Entry 1T9G (X-ray diffraction, 2.90 A resolution); this record covers chains A and C of the 6 polymer chains in the assembly.

[Chain A (and C)]
Name: Acyl-CoA dehydrogenase, medium-chain specific, mitochondrial
From: Homo sapiens
Notes: EC 1.3.99.3; chain C of this document is another copy of the same molecule, construct and numbering; everything in this record applies to it too
Reference sequence: P11310 (ACADM_HUMAN); residues 1-396 here correspond to UniProt positions 26-421 (UniProt number = residue number + 25)
Amino-acid sequence (396 residues; row label = number of the first residue in the row):
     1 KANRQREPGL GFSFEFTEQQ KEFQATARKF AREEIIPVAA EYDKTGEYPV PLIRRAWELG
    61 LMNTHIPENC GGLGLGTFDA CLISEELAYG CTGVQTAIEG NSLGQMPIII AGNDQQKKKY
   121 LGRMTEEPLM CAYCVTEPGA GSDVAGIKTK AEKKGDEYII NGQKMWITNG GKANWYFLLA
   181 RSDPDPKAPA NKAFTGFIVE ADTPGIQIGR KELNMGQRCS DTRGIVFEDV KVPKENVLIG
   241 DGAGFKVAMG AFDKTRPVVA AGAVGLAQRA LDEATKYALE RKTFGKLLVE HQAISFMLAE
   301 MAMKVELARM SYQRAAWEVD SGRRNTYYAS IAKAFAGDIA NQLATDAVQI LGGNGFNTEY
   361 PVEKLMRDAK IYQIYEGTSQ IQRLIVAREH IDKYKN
Not modelled in the structure: 1-9, 396 (chain C: 1-8)
Small-molecule neighbours:
  - FAD (flavin-adenine dinucleotide), molecule 1: Tyr-133, Cys-134, Val-135, Thr-136, Ala-140, Gly-141, Ser-142, Asp-143, Met-165, Trp-166, Ile-167, Thr-168, Asn-214, Thr-222, Ile-371, Ile-374, Tyr-375, Glu-376, Gly-377, Thr-378, Gln-380, Ile-381, Leu-384
  - FAD, molecule 2: Tyr-277, Arg-281, Thr-283, Phe-284, Leu-288, His-291, Ala-293, Ile-294, Gln-349, Ile-350, Gly-352, Gly-353, Phe-356
Curated features (UniProtKB/Swiss-Prot):
  - active site: Glu-376 (Proton acceptor)
  - binding site (FAD): Tyr-133 to Ser-142, Trp-166 to Thr-168, Arg-281 to Thr-283, His-291, Gln-292, Gln-349 to Gly-353, Glu-376 to Gln-380
  - binding site (octanoyl-CoA): Ser-142, Asp-253, Arg-256, Glu-376
  - modified residue: Lys-44 (N6-acetyllysine), Lys-154 (N6-succinyllysine), Lys-187 (N6-acetyllysine), Lys-192 (N6-acetyllysine), Lys-234 (N6-acetyllysine), Lys-246 (N6-acetyllysine), Lys-254 (N6-acetyllysine), Lys-276 (N6-acetyllysine), Thr-326 (Phosphothreonine)

[How chain A and chain C interact]
Residue-residue contacts (7):
  His-291(A) with Gln-292(C)
  Gln-292(A) with His-291(C); Gln-292(C), hydrogen bond (backbone-side chain); Ala-293(C), hydrogen bond (side chain-backbone)
  Ala-293(A) with Gln-292(C), hydrogen bond (backbone-side chain); Phe-296(C), hydrophobic
  Phe-296(A) with Ala-293(C), hydrophobic
Also at the interface, not in a pair above, chain A (5 interface residues in all): Ile-294

[Overview]
Chain A and chain C form an interface of 5 and 4 residues respectively, with 3 hydrogen bonds. Polar contacts
include Gln-292(A)/Gln-292(C) and Gln-292(A)/Ala-293(C). Bound to chain A: flavin-adenine dinucleotide.
UniProt lists active-site residue Glu-376(A), 28 FAD-binding residues and 4 octanoyl-CoA-binding residues on
chain A.
Chain A and chain C are both Acyl-CoA dehydrogenase, medium-chain specific, mitochondrial (Homo sapiens); the
structure, Structure of the human MCAD:ETF complex, was determined by X-ray diffraction.
